Entry 3G0R (X-ray diffraction, 2.40 A resolution); this record covers chains B and K of the 4 polymer chains in the assembly.

Chain B:
Name: Exodeoxyribonuclease
Source organism: Methanothermobacter thermautotrophicus
Notes: EC 3.1.11.2
UniProt: O26314 (O26314_METTH); residues 1-257 here = UniProt positions 1-257
Chain sequence (265 residues; row label = number of the first residue in the row):
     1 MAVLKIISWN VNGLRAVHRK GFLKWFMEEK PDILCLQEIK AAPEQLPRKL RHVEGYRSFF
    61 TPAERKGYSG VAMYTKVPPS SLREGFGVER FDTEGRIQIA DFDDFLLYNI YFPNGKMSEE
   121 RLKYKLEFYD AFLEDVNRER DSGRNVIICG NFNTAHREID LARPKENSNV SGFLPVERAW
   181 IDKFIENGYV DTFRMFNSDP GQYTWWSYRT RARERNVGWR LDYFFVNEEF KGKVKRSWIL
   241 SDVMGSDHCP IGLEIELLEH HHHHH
Not modelled in the structure: 1-2, 257-265
Differences from the reference sequence: engineered mutation Ala2 (Thr in O26314), Asn151 (Asp in O26314); expression tag (258-265)

Chain K:
Molecule: 11-nt DNA strand
Sequence (11 nucleotides; each row starts with the number of its first residue):
     1 CCCTGUGCAG C
Metal / ion sites: Na+ site 1: DG5, DU6 (shared with 2 residues of chain G); Na+ site 2: DU6, DG7 (shared with 2 residues of chain G)

Chain B / chain K interface:
Contacting residue pairs (19; chain B residue first):
  Glu38(B) with DG10(K), sugar contact; DC11(K), phosphate contact
  Arg65(B) with DC8(K), phosphate contact; DA9(K), salt bridge to the phosphate
  Tyr68(B) with DA9(K), phosphate contact; DG10(K), hydrogen bond to the phosphate
  Arg96(B) with DG10(K), salt bridge to the phosphate
  Tyr111(B) with DG10(K), phosphate contact; DC11(K), hydrogen bond to the phosphate
  Asn114(B) with DG10(K), hydrogen bond to the phosphate; DC11(K), sugar contact
  Lys116(B) with DC11(K), base contact
  Met117(B) with DA9(K), phosphate contact
  Asn151(B) with DC11(K), hydrogen bond to the phosphate
  Asn153(B) with DC11(K), hydrogen bond to the phosphate
  Trp205(B) with DC11(K), base contact
  Tyr208(B) with DG10(K), base contact
  Leu221(B) with DC11(K), sugar contact
  His248(B) with DC11(K), salt bridge to the phosphate
Interface residues without a listed pair, chain B (19 interface residues in all): Asn10, Arg121, Ser171, Gly172, Asp247

In short:
19 residues of chain B and 4 residues of chain K are in contact; the contacts include 5 hydrogen bonds and 3
salt bridges. Polar pairs include Tyr68(B)-DG10(K), Tyr111(B)-DC11(K) and Asn114(B)-DG10(K). DU6(K) and DG7(K)
form the Na+ site 2.
Here chain B is Exodeoxyribonuclease (Methanothermobacter thermautotrophicus) and chain K is an 11-nt DNA
strand. Entry 3G0R (Complex of Mth0212 and an 8bp dsDNA with distorted ends) was determined by X-ray
diffraction, deposited together with 3G00, 3G2D, 3G38, 3G3C and 3G4T.
